Entry 4GAV (X-ray diffraction, 3.00 A resolution); this record covers chains A and B.

[Chain A (and B)]
Protein: Rotenone-insensitive NADH-ubiquinone oxidoreductase
Organism: Saccharomyces cerevisiae
Notes: EC 1.6.5.9; chain B of this document is another copy of the same molecule, construct and numbering; everything in this record applies to it too
UniProt: P32340 (NDI1_YEAST); numbering as in UniProt (aligned over 43-513)
Chain sequence (471 residues; numbered 43 to 513; the number before each row is that of its first residue):
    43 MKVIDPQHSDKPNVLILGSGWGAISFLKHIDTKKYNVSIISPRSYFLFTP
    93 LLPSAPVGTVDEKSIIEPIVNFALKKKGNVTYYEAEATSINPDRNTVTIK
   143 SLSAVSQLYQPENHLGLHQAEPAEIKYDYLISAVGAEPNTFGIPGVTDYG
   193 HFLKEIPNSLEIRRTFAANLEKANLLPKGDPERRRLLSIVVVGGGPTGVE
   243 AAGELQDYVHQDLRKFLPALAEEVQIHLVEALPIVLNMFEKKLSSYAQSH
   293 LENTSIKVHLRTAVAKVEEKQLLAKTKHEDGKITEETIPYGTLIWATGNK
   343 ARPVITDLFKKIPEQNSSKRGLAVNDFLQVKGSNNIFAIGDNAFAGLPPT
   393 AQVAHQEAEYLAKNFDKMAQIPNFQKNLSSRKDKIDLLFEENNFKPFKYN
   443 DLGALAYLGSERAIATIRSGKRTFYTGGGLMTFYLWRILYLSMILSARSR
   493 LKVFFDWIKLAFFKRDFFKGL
Not modelled in the structure: 418-425
Ligand contacts:
  - FAD (flavin-adenine dinucleotide): G60, S61, G62, W63, G64, A65, I82, S83, P84, R85, T91, P92, L94, P95, A127, E128, A129, A175, V176, G177, L195, K196, T239, R344, V346, I381, G382, D383, N384, P391, T392, A393, Q394, A396, Y482
  - ubiquinone-2 (UQ2): W63, P92, P238, M280, T392, A393, Q394, H397, G445, A446, L447, Y482, M485
What the authors report for this chain:
  - binding site for ubiquinone-2: G445 to L447
  - specificity-determining residues: E272 (proposed by the authors, not directly observed)

[How chain A and chain B interact]
Residue-residue contacts (48):
  D103(A) with K105(B), salt bridge
  K105(A) with D103(B), salt bridge; L513(B)
  I108(A) with F510(B), hydrophobic
  P110(A) with F510(B), hydrophobic
  L116(A) with K257(B); F258(B), hydrophobic
  E126(A) with E213(B); K511(B), salt bridge
  S145(A) with E213(B); K511(B)
  V147(A) with N216(B), hydrogen bond (backbone-side chain); L217(B), hydrophobic
  L150(A) with F258(B)
  H156(A) with L217(B), hydrogen bond (side chain-backbone); P219(B)
  L159(A) with L217(B)
  Q161(A) with K214(B); L217(B)
  L202(A) with L513(B), hydrophobic
  E213(A) with S145(B)
  K214(A) with Q161(B)
  N216(A) with V147(B), hydrogen bond (side chain-backbone)
  L217(A) with V147(B), hydrophobic; H156(B); L159(B); Q161(B)
  F258(A) with L150(B)
  A489(A) with F505(B), hydrophobic
  R490(A) with F505(B); D508(B), salt bridge; F510(B)
  L493(A) with F505(B), hydrophobic
  K494(A) with D508(B), salt bridge
  F497(A) with F497(B), hydrophobic; I500(B), hydrophobic
  I500(A) with F497(B), hydrophobic
  F505(A) with A489(B), hydrophobic; R490(B); L493(B), hydrophobic
  D508(A) with R490(B), salt bridge; K494(B), salt bridge
  F510(A) with P110(B), hydrophobic; R490(B)
  K511(A) with E126(B), salt bridge; S145(B)
  L513(A) with K105(B), hydrogen bond (backbone-side chain); L202(B), hydrophobic
Also at the interface, not in a pair above, chain A (36 interface residues in all): E104, A146, I198, R205, P219, K257, K501
Also at the interface, not in a pair above, chain B (37 interface residues in all): E104, I108, L116, A146, I198, R205, L218, K501

[Summary]
36 residues of chain A face 37 of chain B across their interface, with 4 hydrogen bonds and 8 salt bridges.
Polar pairs include D103(A)-K105(B), E126(A)-K511(B) and R490(A)-D508(B). Ligands of chain A: flavin-adenine
dinucleotide and ubiquinone-2. The paper reports a binding site for ubiquinone-2 at G445(A); the specificity
determinant E272(A).
Chain A and chain B are both Rotenone-insensitive NADH-ubiquinone oxidoreductase (Saccharomyces cerevisiae);
the structure, Structure of the Ndi1 protein from Saccharomyces cerevisiae in complex with quinone, was
determined by X-ray diffraction together with 4GAP from the same study.
